PDB entry 4O02 | X-ray diffraction, 3.60 A resolution | chains A and B of the 4 polymer chains in the assembly

[Chain A]
Protein: Integrin alpha-V
From: Homo sapiens
UniProtKB: P06756 (ITAV_HUMAN); residues 1-962 here correspond to UniProt positions 31-992 (UniProt number = residue number + 30)
Chain sequence (962 residues; each row starts with the number of its first residue):
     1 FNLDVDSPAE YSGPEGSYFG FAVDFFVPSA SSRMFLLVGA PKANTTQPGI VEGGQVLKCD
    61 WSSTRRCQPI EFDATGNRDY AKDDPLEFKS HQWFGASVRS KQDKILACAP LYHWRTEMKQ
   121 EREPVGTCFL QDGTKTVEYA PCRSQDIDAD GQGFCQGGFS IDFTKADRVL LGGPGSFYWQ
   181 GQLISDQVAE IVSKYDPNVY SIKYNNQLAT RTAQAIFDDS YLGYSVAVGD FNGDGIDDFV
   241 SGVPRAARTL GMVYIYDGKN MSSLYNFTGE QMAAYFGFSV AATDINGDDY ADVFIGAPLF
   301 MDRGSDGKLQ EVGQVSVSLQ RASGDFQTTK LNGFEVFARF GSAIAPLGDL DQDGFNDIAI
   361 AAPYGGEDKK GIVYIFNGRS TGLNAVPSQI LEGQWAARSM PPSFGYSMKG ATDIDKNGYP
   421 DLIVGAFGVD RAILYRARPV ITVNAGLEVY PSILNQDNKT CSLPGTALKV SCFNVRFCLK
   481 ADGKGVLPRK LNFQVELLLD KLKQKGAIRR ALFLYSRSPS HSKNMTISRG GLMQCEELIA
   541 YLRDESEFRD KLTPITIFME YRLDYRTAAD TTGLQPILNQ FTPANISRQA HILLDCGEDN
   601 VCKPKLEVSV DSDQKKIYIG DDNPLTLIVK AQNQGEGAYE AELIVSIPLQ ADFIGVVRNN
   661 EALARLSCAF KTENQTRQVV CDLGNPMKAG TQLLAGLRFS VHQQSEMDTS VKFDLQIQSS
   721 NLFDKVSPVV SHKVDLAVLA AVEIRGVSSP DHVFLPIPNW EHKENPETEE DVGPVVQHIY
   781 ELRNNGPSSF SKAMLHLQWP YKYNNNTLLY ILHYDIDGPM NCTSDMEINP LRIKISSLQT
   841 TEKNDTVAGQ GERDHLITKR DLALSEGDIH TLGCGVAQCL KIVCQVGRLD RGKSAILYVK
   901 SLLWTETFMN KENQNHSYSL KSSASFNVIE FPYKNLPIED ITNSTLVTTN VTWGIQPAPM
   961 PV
Not modelled in the structure: 834-871, 954-962
Cystine bridges: Cys59-Cys67, Cys108-Cys128, Cys142-Cys155, Cys478-Cys535, Cys596-Cys602, Cys668-Cys681
Covalent attachments: N-acetylglucosamine (NAG) linked to Asn44, Asn260, Asn524, Asn585, Asn943; glycan linked to Asn266
Reported in the primary citation:
  - mutagenesis - Q145K/D146N, K203A: decreased binding to 17E6 heavy chain (from molecular simulation)
  - specificity-determining residues: Gln145
  - conformationally variable residues (side-chain flip): Asp150
  - mutagenesis - K203A: unchanged expression in response to 7E3

[Chain B]
Protein: Integrin beta-3
From: Homo sapiens
UniProtKB: P05106 (ITB3_HUMAN); residues 1-692 here correspond to UniProt positions 27-718 (UniProt number = residue number + 26)
Chain sequence (692 residues; numbered 1 to 692; the number before each row is that of its first residue):
     1 GPNICTTRGV SSCQQCLAVS PMCAWCSDEA LPLGSPRCDL KENLLKDNCA PESIEFPVSE
    61 ARVLEDRPLS DKGSGDSSQV TQVSPQRIAL RLRPDDSKNF SIQVRQVEDY PVDIYYLMDL
   121 SYSMKDDLWS IQNLGTKLAT QMRKLTSNLR IGFGAFVDKP VSPYMYISPP EALENPCYDM
   181 KTTCLPMFGY KHVLTLTDQV TRFNEEVKKQ SVSRNRDAPE GGFDAIMQAT VCDEKIGWRN
   241 DASHLLVFTT DAKTHIALDG RLAGIVQPND GQCHVGSDNH YSASTTMDYP SLGLMTEKLS
   301 QKNINLIFAV TENVVNLYQN YSELIPGTTV GVLSMDSSNV LQLIVDAYGK IRSKVELEVR
   361 DLPEELSLSF NATCLNNEVI PGLKSCMGLK IGDTVSFSIE AKVRGCPQEK EKSFTIKPVG
   421 FKDSLIVQVT FDCDCACQAQ AEPNSHRCNN GNGTFECGVC RCGPGWLGSQ CECSEEDYRP
   481 SQQDECSPRE GQPVCSQRGE CLCGQCVCHS SDFGKITGKY CECDDFSCVR YKGEMCSGHG
   541 QCSCGDCLCD SDWTGYYCNC TTRTDTCMSS NGLLCSGRGK CECGSCVCIQ PGSYGDTCEK
   601 CPTCPDACTF KKECVECKKF DRGALHDENT CNRYCRDEIE SVKELKDTGK DAVNCTYKNE
   661 DDCVVRFQYY EDSSGKSILY VVEEPECPKG PD
Not modelled in the structure: 688-692
Curated features (UniProtKB/Swiss-Prot):
  - region: Cys177 to Cys184 (Involved in CX3CL1-, NRG1-, FGF1- and IGF1-binding), Gln267 to Met287 (CX3CL1-binding)
  - binding site (Mg(2+)): Ser121, Ser123, Glu220
  - binding site (Ca(2+)): Ser123, Asp126, Asp127, Asp158, Asn215, Asp217, Pro219, Glu220, Asp251, Met335
  - glycosylation (N-linked (GlcNAc...) asparagine): Asn99, Asn320, Asn371, Asn452, Asn559, Asn654
Cystine bridges: Cys5-Cys23, Cys13-Cys435, Cys16-Cys38, Cys26-Cys49, Cys177-Cys184, Cys232-Cys273, Cys374-Cys386, Cys406-Cys433, Cys437-Cys457, Cys448-Cys460, Cys462-Cys471, Cys486-Cys501, Cys495-Cys506, Cys508-Cys521, Cys523-Cys544, Cys528-Cys542, Cys536-Cys547, Cys549-Cys558, Cys560-Cys583, Cys567-Cys581, Cys575-Cys586, Cys588-Cys598, Cys601-Cys604, Cys608-Cys655, Cys614-Cys635, Cys617-Cys631
Covalent attachments: N-acetylglucosamine (NAG) linked to Asn99, Asn320, Asn371, Asn559

[Interface between chain A and chain B]
Contacting residue pairs - 64 pairs, chain A then chain B:
  Phe21(A) with Arg261(B)
  Trp93(A) with Gly264(B)
  Leu111(A) with Leu262(B)
  His113(A) with Ile167(B)
  Gln120(A) with Pro169(B)
  Glu121(A) with Pro169(B)
  Arg122(A) with Ile167(B)
  Phe154(A) with Pro163(B), hydrophobic; Tyr166(B), hydrophobic
  Gln156(A) with Pro163(B); Leu262(B), hydrogen bond (side chain-backbone)
  Phe159(A) with Arg261(B); Leu262(B), hydrophobic
  Pro174(A) with Leu262(B), hydrophobic
  Trp179(A) with Pro163(B), hydrophobic; Asp217(B)
  Asp219(A) with Ala218(B); Pro219(B)
  Tyr221(A) with Tyr164(B); His255(B); Asp259(B); Leu262(B)
  Tyr224(A) with Leu258(B), hydrogen bond (side chain-backbone); Arg261(B)
  Arg245(A) with Pro219(B); Thr254(B), hydrogen bond (side chain-backbone); His255(B); Ile256(B); Asp259(B), salt bridge
  Arg248(A) with Leu317(B)
  Thr249(A) with Ile256(B); Tyr321(B), hydrogen bond
  Met272(A) with Asn320(B); Tyr321(B), hydrophobic
  Ala273(A) with Ile256(B), hydrophobic
  Tyr275(A) with Ile256(B), hydrophobic; Ala257(B); Leu258(B); Asp259(B), hydrogen bond
  Phe278(A) with Arg261(B)
  Pro298(A) with Leu258(B), hydrophobic
  Leu299(A) with Ala257(B), hydrophobic; Leu258(B), hydrophobic
  Met301(A) with Leu324(B)
  Ser305(A) with Ser551(B)
  Asp306(A) with Arg563(B)
  Leu309(A) with Pro326(B)
  Glu311(A) with Ser291(B), hydrogen bond
  Phe337(A) with Gly293(B); Leu294(B)
  Arg339(A) with Leu258(B); Pro268(B)
  Tyr364(A) with Pro268(B)
  Met400(A) with Gln267(B)
  Tyr406(A) with Arg261(B), hydrogen bond
  Phe427(A) with Val266(B), hydrophobic
  Ala507(A) with Glu475(B)
  Phe653(A) with Tyr531(B)
  Ile654(A) with Arg530(B)
  Val747(A) with Cys604(B)
  Ser749(A) with Asp606(B)
  His752(A) with Thr656(B), hydrogen bond (side chain-backbone)
  Glu781(A) with Thr603(B)
  Ser894(A) with Tyr594(B)
Also at the interface, not in a pair above, chain A (53 interface residues in all): Pro124, Ala149, Pro401, Lys501, Leu502, Lys503, Lys505, Arg745, Ile779, Ile896
Also at the interface, not in a pair above, chain B (51 interface residues in all): Ser162, Ser168, Ala263, Glu297, Glu323, Glu476, His509, Lys532, Gly533, Asp552, Pro602, Cys608, Tyr657

[Overview]
53 residues of chain A face 51 of chain B across their interface; the contacts include 8 hydrogen bonds and 1
salt bridge. Polar pairs include Arg245(A)-Asp259(B), Gln156(A)-Leu262(B) and Tyr224(A)-Leu258(B). The paper
reports that Q145K/D146N and K203A of chain A reduce binding to 17E6 heavy chain; the specificity determinant
Gln145(A).
Chain A is Integrin alpha-V and chain B is Integrin beta-3, both from Homo sapiens; the structure, AlphaVBeta3
integrin in complex with monoclonal antibody FAB fragment, was determined by X-ray diffraction.
